PDB entry 8JO0 | electron microscopy, 3.60 A resolution | chains H and B of the 13 polymer chains in the assembly

# Chain H
Name: Cell death protein 4
From: Caenorhabditis elegans
UniProt: P30429 (CED4_CAEEL); residue numbers follow UniProt; this construct covers 1-110
Sequence (110 residues; numbered 1 to 110; the number before each row is that of its first residue):
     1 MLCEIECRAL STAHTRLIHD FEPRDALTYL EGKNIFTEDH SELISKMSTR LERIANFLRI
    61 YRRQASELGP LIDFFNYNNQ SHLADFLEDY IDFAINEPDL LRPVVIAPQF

# Chain B
Name: Cell death protein 4
From: Caenorhabditis elegans
UniProt: P30429 (CED4_CAEEL), isoform P30429-2; numbering as in UniProt (aligned over 1-549)
Sequence (549 residues; row label = number of the first residue in the row):
     1 MLCEIECRAL STAHTRLIHD FEPRDALTYL EGKNIFTEDH SELISKMSTR LERIANFLRI
    61 YRRQASELGP LIDFFNYNNQ SHLADFLEDY IDFAINEPDL LRPVVIAPQF SRQMLDRKLL
   121 LGNVPKQMTC YIREYHVDRV IKKLDEMCDL DSFFLFLHGR AGSGKSVIAS QALSKSDQLI
   181 GINYDSIVWL KDSGTAPKST FDLFTDILLM LKSEDDLLNF PSVEHVTSVV LKRMICNALI
   241 DRPNTLFVFD DVVQEETIRW AQELRLRCLV TTRDVEISNA ASQTCEFIEV TSLEIDECYD
   301 FLEAYGMPMP VGEKEEDVLN KTIELSSGNP ATLMMFFKSC EPKTFEKMAQ LNNKLESRGL
   361 VGVECITPYS YKSLAMALQR CVEVLSDEDR SALAFAVVMP PGVDIPVKLW SCVIPVDICS
   421 NEEEQLDDEV ADRLKRLSKR GALLSGKRMP VLTFKIDHII HMFLKHVVDA QTIANGISIL
   481 EQRLLEIGNN NVSVPERHIP SHFQKFRRSS ASEMYPKTTE ETVIRPEDFP KFMQLHQKFY
   541 DSLKNFACC
Unresolved in the structure: 1-111, 417-423, 488-521, 544-549
Ion coordination: Mg2+: Ser166 (together with ATP)
Small-molecule neighbours: ATP (adenosine-5'-triphosphate): Met128, Tyr131, Arg160, Gly162, Ser163, Gly164, Lys165, Ser166, Val167, Gln171, Arg273, Phe301, Tyr305, Pro330, Ala331, Met334, Thr367, Pro368, Tyr369
Curated features (UniProtKB/Swiss-Prot):
  - binding site (ATP): Tyr131, Gly162, Gly164, Lys165, Ser166, Val167, Arg273, Thr367, Tyr369
  - binding site (Mg(2+)): Ser166
  - mutagenesis: Gln80 to Cys549 (In n1162; reduces the number of apoptotic corpses and restores the number of male tail rays in an icd-1 RNAi background), Val230 (V230D: Loss of dimerization without affecting interaction with ced-9, loss of ced-3 activation and severe reduction in the number of cell corpses in embryos in a ced-1 mutant background ...), Arg233 (R233E: Severe reduction in the number of cell corpses in embryos in a ced-1 mutant background ...), Met234 (M234E: Loss of dimerization without affecting interaction with ced-9, loss of ced-3 activation and severe reduction in the number of cell corpses in embryos in a ced-1 mutant background ...), Asp250 to Asp251 (Severe reduction in the number of cell corpses in embryos in a ced-1 mutant background), Ile258 (I258N: In n1948; no effect on the interaction with mac-1), Ala394 (A394W: Reduced interaction with ced-3)

# How chain H and chain B interact
Contacting residue pairs (16; chain H residue first):
  Met1(H) - Ile240(B)  hydrophobic
  Glu4(H) - Pro243(B)
  Glu4(H) - Asn244(B)  hydrogen bond
  Glu4(H) - Arg267(B)  salt bridge
  Cys7(H) - Pro243(B)
  Arg8(H) - Gly181(B)  hydrogen bond (side chain-backbone)
  Arg8(H) - Ile182(B)  hydrogen bond (side chain-backbone)
  Arg8(H) - Asp185(B)  salt bridge
  Arg8(H) - Pro243(B)
  Arg8(H) - Asn244(B)
  Ser11(H) - Asp185(B)
  Arg102(H) - Asp145(B)  salt bridge
  Arg102(H) - Cys148(B)
  Arg102(H) - Ile182(B)
  Arg102(H) - Asn183(B)
  Ile106(H) - Ile182(B)  hydrophobic
Interface residues without a listed pair, chain H (9 interface residues in all): Arg63, Phe110
Interface residues without a listed pair, chain B (12 interface residues in all): Asp151, Tyr184

# Summary
9 residues of chain H face 12 of chain B across their interface, with 3 hydrogen bonds and 3 salt bridges.
Among the polar pairs are Glu4(H)-Arg267(B), Arg8(H)-Asp185(B) and Arg102(H)-Asp145(B). Bound to chain B: ATP.
Chain H is Cell death protein 4 and chain B is Cell death protein 4, both from Caenorhabditis elegans; the
structure, The Cryo-EM structure of a heptameric CED-4/CED-3 catalytic complex, was determined by electron
microscopy together with 8JNS and 8JOL from the same study.
